PDB entry 9GAT | electron microscopy, 3.20 A resolution | chains B and A of the 16 polymer chains in the assembly

== Chain B (and A) ==
Molecule: Nucleoprotein
From: Influenza A virus
Notes: chain A of this document is another copy of the same molecule, construct and numbering; everything in this record applies to it too
UniProtKB: Q1K9H2 (Q1K9H2_I33A0); residues 15-498 here = UniProt positions 15-498
Amino-acid sequence (494 residues; numbered 13 to 506; the number before each row is that of its first residue):
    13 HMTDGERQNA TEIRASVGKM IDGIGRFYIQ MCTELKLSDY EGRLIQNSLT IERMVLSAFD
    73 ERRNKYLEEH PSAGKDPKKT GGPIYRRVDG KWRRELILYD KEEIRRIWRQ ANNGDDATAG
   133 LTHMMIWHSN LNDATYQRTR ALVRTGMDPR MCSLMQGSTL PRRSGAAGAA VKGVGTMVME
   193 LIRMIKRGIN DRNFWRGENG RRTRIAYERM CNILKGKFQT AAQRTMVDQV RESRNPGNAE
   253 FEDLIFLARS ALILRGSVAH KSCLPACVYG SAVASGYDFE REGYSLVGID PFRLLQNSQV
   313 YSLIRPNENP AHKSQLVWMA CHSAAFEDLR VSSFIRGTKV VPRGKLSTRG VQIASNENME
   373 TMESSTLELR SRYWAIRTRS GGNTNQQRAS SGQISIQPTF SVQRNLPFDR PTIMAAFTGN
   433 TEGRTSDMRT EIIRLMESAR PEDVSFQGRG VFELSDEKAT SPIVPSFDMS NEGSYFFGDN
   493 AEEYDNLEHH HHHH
Not modelled in the structure: 13-14, 396-403, 430-439, 480-483, 491-506 (chain A: 13-14, 396-439, 480-483, 491-506)
Differences from the reference sequence: expression tag (13-14, 499-506)
Residues lining bound ligands: A1IJK (2-[3,6-bis(oxidanylidene)-4,5-dihydroxanthen-9-yl]-4-[3-[(2R)-2-oxidanylpropoxy]propylcarbamoyl]benzoic acid): A70, F71, D72, E73, N76, K77, R117, R121, D128, T130
Reported in the primary citation:
  - binding site for the 18-nt RNA strand: S413
  - self-association interface (contacts with another copy of this molecule): R213, R246

== Interface between chain B and chain A ==
Residue-residue contacts (106; chain B residue first):
  T15(B) with R150(A); T171(A)
  E18(B) with R150(A), salt bridge; R195(A), salt bridge
  R19(B) with R75(A)
  Q20(B) with R75(A), hydrogen bond; Y78(A)
  T23(B) with Y78(A)
  E24(B) with Y78(A), hydrogen bond
  N224(B) with N250(A)
  G404(B) with R162(A); F489(A)
  Q405(B) with C164(A); S165(A), hydrogen bond; F338(A); Y487(A); F488(A); F489(A), hydrogen bond (backbone-backbone)
  I406(B) with R162(A); L264(A), hydrophobic; Y487(A), hydrogen bond (backbone-side chain)
  S407(B) with S165(A), hydrogen bond (backbone-side chain); L264(A), hydrogen bond (side chain-backbone); R267(A); Y487(A)
  I408(B) with S165(A); R267(A), hydrogen bond (backbone-side chain); F338(A); E339(A); D340(A)
  Q409(B) with S165(A); R267(A); G268(A), hydrogen bond (side chain-backbone); V270(A); H272(A); F338(A), hydrogen bond (backbone-backbone); E339(A)
  P410(B) with R267(A); H272(A), hydrogen bond (backbone-side chain); E339(A); T390(A); S392(A); G393(A); F458(A), hydrophobic
  T411(B) with H272(A), hydrogen bond; H334(A); S335(A), hydrogen bond (side chain-backbone); E339(A), hydrogen bond (backbone-side chain); R389(A); T390(A), hydrogen bond (backbone-backbone)
  F412(B) with E339(A); I347(A), hydrophobic; A387(A), hydrophobic; I388(A); R389(A); T390(A)
  S413(B) with I388(A), hydrogen bond (backbone-backbone); T390(A); R461(A); G462(A)
  V414(B) with V343(A), hydrophobic; S457(A); F458(A); R461(A); V463(A), hydrophobic; P477(A), hydrophobic
  Q415(B) with V456(A); S457(A); F458(A); Q459(A), hydrogen bond; G460(A), hydrogen bond (side chain-backbone); R461(A), hydrogen bond (backbone-backbone); V476(A)
  R416(B) with E339(A), salt bridge; D340(A); V343(A); S457(A), hydrogen bond (backbone-backbone); F479(A)
  N417(B) with R342(A); P453(A); E454(A); D455(A)
  L418(B) with R267(A), hydrogen bond (backbone-side chain); G394(A); S457(A)
  P419(B) with R267(A), hydrogen bond (backbone-side chain); R342(A); Y487(A), hydrogen bond (backbone-side chain)
  F420(B) with I265(A), hydrophobic; R267(A); A451(A); R452(A); P453(A); Y487(A), hydrogen bond (backbone-side chain)
  D421(B) with Y487(A), hydrogen bond (backbone-side chain)
  R422(B) with E449(A), salt bridge; A451(A); R452(A)
  I425(B) with I265(A), hydrophobic
  M426(B) with M448(A); E449(A)
  A428(B) with R261(A)
  F429(B) with F258(A), hydrophobic; I445(A), hydrophobic; M448(A), hydrophobic
  R461(B) with R152(A)
Also at the interface, not in a pair above, chain B (35 interface residues in all): A27, R391, T424, T472
Also at the interface, not in a pair above, chain A (63 interface residues in all): R156, P161, F304, A336, S344, N368, S486, G490

== Overview ==
35 residues of chain B and 63 residues of chain A are in contact; the contacts include 25 hydrogen bonds and 4
salt bridges. Among the polar pairs are E18(B)-R150(A), E18(B)-R195(A) and R416(B)-E339(A). The paper reports
a binding site for the 18-nt RNA strand at S413(B); a self-association interface involving R213(B) and
R246(B). Both chains are Nucleoprotein (Influenza A virus). Entry 9GAT (CryoEM structure of the antiparallel
double-stranded influenza A RNP-like particle with an 18-mer RNA) was determined by electron microscopy (same
publication as 9GAN, 9GAP, 9GAQ, 9GAS and 9GAV).
Both chains are Nucleoprotein (Influenza A virus). Entry 9GAT (CryoEM structure of the antiparallel
double-stranded influenza A RNP-like particle with a 18-mer RNA) was determined by electron microscopy (same
publication as 9GAN, 9GAP, 9GAQ, 9GAS and 9GAV).
